PDB entry 3MRL | X-ray diffraction, 2.41 A resolution | chains A and P of the 3 polymer chains in the assembly

# Chain A
Name: HLA class I histocompatibility antigen, A-2 alpha chain
Organism: Homo sapiens
Notes: fragment: HLA-A*0201 alpha chain, UNP resiude 25-300
UniProtKB: P01892 (1A02_HUMAN); residues 1-276 here correspond to UniProt positions 25-300 (UniProt number = residue number + 24)
Amino-acid sequence (293 residues; numbered 1 to 293; the number before each row is that of its first residue):
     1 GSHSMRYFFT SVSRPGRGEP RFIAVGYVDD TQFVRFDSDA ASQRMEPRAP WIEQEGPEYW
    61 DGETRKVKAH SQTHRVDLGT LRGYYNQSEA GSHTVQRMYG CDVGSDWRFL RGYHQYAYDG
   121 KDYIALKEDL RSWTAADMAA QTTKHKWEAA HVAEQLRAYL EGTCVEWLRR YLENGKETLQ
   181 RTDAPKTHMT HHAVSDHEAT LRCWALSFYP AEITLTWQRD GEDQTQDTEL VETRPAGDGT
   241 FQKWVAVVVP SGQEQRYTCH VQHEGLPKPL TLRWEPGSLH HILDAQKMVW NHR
Disordered / not traced: 275-293
Construct notes: engineered mutation V245 (Ala269 in P01892); expression tag (277-293)
Disulfide bonds: C101-C164, C203-C259

# Chain P
Name: 9-meric peptide from Serine protease/NTPase/helicase NS3
Notes: fragment: NS3 protein fragment
UniProtKB: Q03463 (POLG_HCVJ1); residues 1-9 here correspond to UniProt positions 1073-1081 (UniProt number = residue number + 1072)
Amino-acid sequence (9 residues; numbered 1 to 9; the number before each row is that of its first residue):
     1 CINGVVWTV
Construct notes: engineered mutation V6 (Cys1078 in Q03463)
Reported in the primary citation:
  - conformationally variable residues (side-chain flip): V6 to W7

# How chain A and chain P interact
Contacting residue pairs - 36 pairs, chain A then chain P:
  M5(A) - C1(P)
  Y7(A) - C1(P)  hydrogen bond (side chain-backbone)
  Y7(A) - I2(P)  hydrophobic
  F9(A) - I2(P)  hydrophobic
  M45(A) - I2(P)  hydrophobic
  E63(A) - C1(P)
  E63(A) - I2(P)  hydrogen bond (side chain-backbone)
  K66(A) - I2(P)  hydrogen bond (side chain-backbone)
  K66(A) - G4(P)
  H70(A) - I2(P)
  H70(A) - N3(P)  hydrogen bond (side chain-backbone)
  H70(A) - V6(P)
  T73(A) - V6(P)
  T73(A) - W7(P)
  V76(A) - T8(P)
  D77(A) - T8(P)  hydrogen bond
  D77(A) - V9(P)  hydrogen bond (side chain-backbone)
  L81(A) - V9(P)  hydrophobic
  Y84(A) - V9(P)
  Y99(A) - I2(P)
  Y99(A) - N3(P)  hydrogen bond (side chain-backbone)
  Y116(A) - V9(P)
  T143(A) - V9(P)  hydrogen bond (side chain-backbone)
  K146(A) - T8(P)
  K146(A) - V9(P)
  W147(A) - W7(P)
  W147(A) - T8(P)  hydrogen bond (side chain-backbone)
  V152(A) - W7(P)
  Q155(A) - N3(P)
  L156(A) - N3(P)
  Y159(A) - C1(P)  hydrogen bond (side chain-backbone)
  Y159(A) - I2(P)
  Y159(A) - N3(P)
  T163(A) - C1(P)
  W167(A) - C1(P)  hydrophobic
  Y171(A) - C1(P)  hydrogen bond (side chain-backbone)
Other interface residues (no listed pair), chain A (32 interface residues in all): F33, Y59, V67, A69, T80, R97, Y123, A150
Interface features reported in the paper:
  - specific contacts: N3(P)-Q155(A)

# Summary
32 residues of chain A face 8 of chain P across their interface, with 11 hydrogen bonds. Polar contacts
include Y7(A)-C1(P), E63(A)-I2(P) and K66(A)-I2(P). The authors report a contact between N3(P) and Q155(A).
From the paper: conformational variability at V6(P).
Chain A is HLA class I histocompatibility antigen, A-2 alpha chain (Homo sapiens) and chain P is 9-meric
peptide from Serine protease/NTPase/helicase NS3; the structure, Crystal Structure of MHC class I HLA-A2
molecule complexed with HCV NS3-1073-1081 nonapeptide C6V variant, was determined by X-ray diffraction (same
publication as 3MRC, 3MRD, 3MRE, 3MRG, 3MRH, 3MRO and 3MRR).
